5XNF - chains A and B; structure by X-ray diffraction, 1.90 A resolution.

Chain A (and B):
Molecule: N(4)-bis(aminopropyl)spermidine synthase
From: Thermococcus kodakarensis (strain ATCC BAA-918 / JCM 12380 / KOD1)
Notes: EC 2.5.1.128; chain B of this document is another copy of the same molecule, construct and numbering; everything in this record applies to it too
UniProtKB: Q5JIZ3 (BPSA_THEKO); residues 1-351 here = UniProt positions 1-351
Chain sequence (371 residues; each row starts with the number of its first residue; numbers below 1 keep their minus sign (Met-19 is residue -19)):
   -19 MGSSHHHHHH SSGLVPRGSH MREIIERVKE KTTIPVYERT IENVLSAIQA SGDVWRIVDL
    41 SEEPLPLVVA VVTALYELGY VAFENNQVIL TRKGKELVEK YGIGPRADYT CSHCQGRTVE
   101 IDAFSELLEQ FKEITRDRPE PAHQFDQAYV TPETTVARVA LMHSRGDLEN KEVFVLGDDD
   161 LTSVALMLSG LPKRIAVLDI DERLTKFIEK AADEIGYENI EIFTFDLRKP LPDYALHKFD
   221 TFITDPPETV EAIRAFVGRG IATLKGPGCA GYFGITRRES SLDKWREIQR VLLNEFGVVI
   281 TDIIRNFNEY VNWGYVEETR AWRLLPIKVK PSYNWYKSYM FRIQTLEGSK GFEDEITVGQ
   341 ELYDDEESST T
Unresolved in the structure: -19 to -2, 349-351
Differences from the reference sequence: expression tag (-19 to 0)
Ion coordination: Fe ion: Cys91, Cys94 (shared with Cys91(B), Cys94(B) of chain B)

Chain A / chain B interface:
Contacting residue pairs - 115 pairs, chain A then chain B:
  Tyr17(A) with Pro247(B), hydrophobic; Leu326(B); Glu327(B), hydrogen bond (side chain-backbone)
  Arg19(A) with Arg145(B), hydrogen bond (side chain-backbone); Asp147(B), salt bridge; Gly248(B), hydrogen bond (side chain-backbone); Arg322(B); Gln324(B)
  Glu22(A) with Lys151(B), salt bridge
  Gly82(A) with Asn150(B), hydrogen bond (backbone-side chain)
  Gly84(A) with Glu149(B)
  Arg86(A) with Ser144(B); Arg145(B)
  Ala87(A) with His143(B); Ser144(B)
  Tyr89(A) with Val99(B); Glu100(B), hydrogen bond (backbone-backbone); Ala103(B), hydrophobic; Phe104(B); Ala140(B); His143(B)
  Thr90(A) with Thr98(B); Glu100(B)
  Cys91(A) with Cys91(B), hydrophobic; His93(B); Cys94(B), hydrophobic; Thr98(B), hydrogen bond (backbone-backbone); Glu100(B)
  Ser92(A) with Glu100(B), hydrogen bond
  His93(A) with Cys91(B)
  Cys94(A) with Cys91(B), hydrophobic; Cys94(B), hydrophobic
  Gly96(A) with Thr98(B)
  Thr98(A) with Tyr89(B); Thr90(B); Cys91(B), hydrogen bond (backbone-backbone); Gly96(B); Thr98(B)
  Val99(A) with Tyr89(B)
  Glu100(A) with Tyr89(B), hydrogen bond (backbone-backbone); Thr90(B); Cys91(B); Ser92(B), hydrogen bond
  Phe104(A) with Tyr89(B)
  Ala140(A) with Tyr89(B)
  His143(A) with Ala87(B); Tyr89(B)
  Ser144(A) with Arg86(B); Ala87(B)
  Arg145(A) with Arg19(B), hydrogen bond (backbone-side chain); Arg86(B); Arg285(B)
  Gly146(A) with Arg19(B)
  Asp147(A) with Arg19(B), salt bridge
  Glu149(A) with Gly84(B)
  Asn150(A) with Gly82(B)
  Lys151(A) with Glu22(B), salt bridge
  Pro247(A) with Tyr17(B), hydrophobic
  Gly248(A) with Arg19(B), hydrogen bond (backbone-side chain)
  Leu262(A) with Val279(B); Thr281(B); Gln324(B); Leu326(B)
  Asp263(A) with Leu326(B)
  Trp265(A) with Val279(B), hydrophobic; Ile280(B)
  Arg266(A) with Leu273(B); Gly277(B), hydrogen bond (side chain-backbone); Val279(B); Leu326(B); Glu327(B), hydrogen bond (side chain-backbone); Ser329(B)
  Gln269(A) with Leu273(B); Val279(B); Ile280(B), hydrogen bond (side chain-backbone)
  Arg270(A) with Leu273(B), hydrogen bond (side chain-backbone); Asn274(B); Gly277(B)
  Leu273(A) with Arg266(B); Gln269(B); Arg270(B), hydrogen bond (backbone-side chain)
  Asn274(A) with Arg270(B); Asn274(B), hydrogen bond
  Gly277(A) with Arg266(B), hydrogen bond (backbone-side chain); Arg270(B)
  Val279(A) with Trp265(B), hydrophobic; Arg266(B); Gln269(B)
  Ile280(A) with Trp265(B); Gln269(B), hydrogen bond (backbone-side chain); Ile283(B)
  Thr281(A) with Leu262(B); Ile283(B); Tyr319(B)
  Asp282(A) with Ile283(B); Arg285(B); Tyr319(B)
  Ile283(A) with Ile280(B); Thr281(B); Asp282(B); Ile283(B), hydrogen bond (backbone-backbone)
  Arg285(A) with Arg145(B); Asp282(B)
  Tyr319(A) with Thr281(B); Asp282(B)
  Arg322(A) with Arg19(B)
  Gln324(A) with Arg19(B); Leu262(B)
  Leu326(A) with Tyr17(B); Leu262(B); Asp263(B); Arg266(B)
  Glu327(A) with Tyr17(B), hydrogen bond (backbone-side chain); Arg266(B), hydrogen bond (backbone-side chain)
  Ser329(A) with Arg266(B)
Interface residues without a listed pair, chain A (57 interface residues in all): Glu42, Pro85, Asp88, Ala103, Arg257, Ile284, Gly328
Interface residues without a listed pair, chain B (58 interface residues in all): Glu42, Pro85, Asp88, Gly146, Arg257, Val278, Ile284, Gly328

Overview:
Chain A and chain B form an interface of 57 and 58 residues respectively, with 23 hydrogen bonds and 4 salt
bridges. Polar pairs include Arg19(A)-Asp147(B), Glu22(A)-Lys151(B) and Tyr17(A)-Glu327(B). Cys91(A) and
Cys94(A) coordinate a Fe ion ion.
Chain A and chain B are both N(4)-bis(aminopropyl)spermidine synthase (Thermococcus kodakarensis (strain ATCC
BAA-918 / JCM 12380 / KOD1)); the structure, Crystal structure of the branched-chain polyamine synthase (BpsA)
from Thermococcus kodakarensis, was determined by X-ray diffraction, deposited together with 5XNC and 5XNH.
